5Z1Z - chains A and B of the 4 polymer chains in the assembly; structure by X-ray diffraction, 1.97 A resolution.

# Chain A (and B)
Protein: D-isomer specific 2-hydroxyacid dehydrogenase NAD-binding
From: Escherichia coli
Notes: chain B of this document is another copy of the same molecule, construct and numbering; everything in this record applies to it too
Reference sequence: A0A140N893 (A0A140N893_ECOBD); residues 1-329 here = UniProt positions 1-329
Amino-acid sequence (329 residues; row label = number of the first residue in the row):
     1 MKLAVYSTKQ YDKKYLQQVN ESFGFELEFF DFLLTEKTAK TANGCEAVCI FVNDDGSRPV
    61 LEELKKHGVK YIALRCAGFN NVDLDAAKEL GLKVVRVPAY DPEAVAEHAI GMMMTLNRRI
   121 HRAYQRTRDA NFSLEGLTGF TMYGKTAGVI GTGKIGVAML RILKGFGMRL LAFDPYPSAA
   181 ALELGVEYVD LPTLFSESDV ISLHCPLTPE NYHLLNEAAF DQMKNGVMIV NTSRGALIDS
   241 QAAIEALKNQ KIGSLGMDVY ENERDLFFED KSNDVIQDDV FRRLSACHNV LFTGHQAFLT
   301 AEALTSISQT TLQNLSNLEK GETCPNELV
Unresolved in the structure: 265-278 (chain B: 266-280)
Ion coordination: Mg2+ near Glu21 (its only coordinating residue here)

# Chain A / chain B interface
Pairs across the interface (124; chain A residue first):
  Lys9(A) - Glu135(B)
  Gln10(A) - Glu135(B)  hydrogen bond (backbone-side chain)
  Tyr11(A) - Leu134(B)
  Tyr11(A) - Thr138(B)
  Asp101(A) - Thr141(B)  hydrogen bond
  Glu103(A) - Tyr143(B)
  Ala104(A) - Arg118(B)  hydrogen bond (backbone-side chain)
  Ala104(A) - Thr141(B)
  Glu107(A) - Met114(B)
  Glu107(A) - Thr141(B)
  Glu107(A) - Met142(B)  hydrogen bond (side chain-backbone)
  Glu107(A) - Tyr143(B)  hydrogen bond (side chain-backbone)
  Glu107(A) - Phe166(B)
  His108(A) - Arg118(B)
  Ile110(A) - Phe166(B)  hydrophobic
  Gly111(A) - Met114(B)
  Gly111(A) - Ile120(B)
  Met112(A) - Ile120(B)
  Met114(A) - Glu107(B)
  Met114(A) - Gly111(B)
  Thr115(A) - Thr115(B)  hydrogen bond
  Thr115(A) - Ile120(B)
  Arg118(A) - Ala104(B)  hydrogen bond (side chain-backbone)
  Arg118(A) - His108(B)
  Arg118(A) - Gln296(B)  hydrogen bond (backbone-side chain)
  Arg118(A) - Ala297(B)  hydrogen bond (side chain-backbone)
  Arg118(A) - Leu299(B)
  Arg118(A) - Thr300(B)
  Ile120(A) - Gly111(B)
  Ile120(A) - Met112(B)
  Ile120(A) - Thr115(B)
  Ile120(A) - Leu291(B)  hydrophobic
  His121(A) - Tyr124(B)
  Arg122(A) - Tyr124(B)  hydrogen bond
  Ala123(A) - Thr293(B)
  Ala123(A) - Gln296(B)
  Tyr124(A) - His121(B)
  Tyr124(A) - Arg122(B)
  Tyr124(A) - Ser285(B)  hydrogen bond (side chain-backbone)
  Tyr124(A) - Val290(B)
  Tyr124(A) - Leu291(B)  hydrophobic
  Gln125(A) - Gln125(B)  hydrogen bond
  Thr127(A) - Phe292(B)  hydrogen bond (side chain-backbone)
  Arg128(A) - Gln125(B)  hydrogen bond
  Arg128(A) - Arg282(B)
  Arg128(A) - Ser285(B)
  Asp129(A) - Arg282(B)  hydrogen bond (backbone-side chain)
  Ala130(A) - Arg282(B)
  Phe132(A) - Val259(B)  hydrophobic
  Phe132(A) - Arg264(B)
  Phe132(A) - Gly294(B)
  Leu134(A) - Tyr11(B)
  Leu134(A) - Gly294(B)
  Leu134(A) - His295(B)
  Leu134(A) - Gln296(B)
  Leu134(A) - Leu299(B)
  Glu135(A) - Lys9(B)
  Glu135(A) - Gln10(B)  hydrogen bond (side chain-backbone)
  Glu135(A) - Tyr11(B)
  Leu137(A) - Gln296(B)
  Leu137(A) - Leu299(B)
  Thr138(A) - Tyr11(B)
  Thr138(A) - Leu299(B)
  Thr138(A) - Thr300(B)
  Thr138(A) - Ala301(B)
  Gly139(A) - Leu299(B)  hydrogen bond (backbone-backbone)
  Gly139(A) - Thr300(B)
  Gly139(A) - Ala301(B)  hydrogen bond (backbone-backbone)
  Phe140(A) - Glu107(B)
  Phe140(A) - Thr300(B)
  Phe140(A) - Glu302(B)
  Thr141(A) - Asp101(B)  hydrogen bond
  Thr141(A) - Ala104(B)
  Thr141(A) - Glu107(B)
  Thr141(A) - Thr300(B)  hydrogen bond
  Thr141(A) - Glu302(B)  hydrogen bond (backbone-side chain)
  Met142(A) - Glu107(B)  hydrogen bond (backbone-side chain)
  Tyr143(A) - Glu103(B)
  Tyr143(A) - Glu107(B)  hydrogen bond (backbone-side chain)
  Tyr143(A) - Arg161(B)
  Lys145(A) - Glu302(B)  salt bridge
  Arg161(A) - Tyr143(B)
  Arg161(A) - Gly165(B)
  Ile162(A) - Gly165(B)  hydrogen bond (backbone-backbone)
  Ile162(A) - Phe166(B)  hydrophobic
  Gly165(A) - Arg161(B)
  Gly165(A) - Ile162(B)  hydrogen bond (backbone-backbone)
  Phe166(A) - Glu107(B)
  Phe166(A) - Ile110(B)  hydrophobic
  Phe166(A) - Ile162(B)  hydrophobic
  Arg264(A) - Phe132(B)
  Asp279(A) - Ala130(B)
  Phe281(A) - Phe132(B)  hydrophobic
  Arg282(A) - Arg128(B)
  Arg282(A) - Asp129(B)  salt bridge
  Ser285(A) - Tyr124(B)  hydrogen bond (backbone-side chain)
  Ser285(A) - Arg128(B)
  Val290(A) - Tyr124(B)
  Leu291(A) - Ile120(B)  hydrophobic
  Leu291(A) - Tyr124(B)  hydrophobic
  Phe292(A) - Thr127(B)  hydrogen bond (backbone-side chain)
  Thr293(A) - Ala123(B)
  Gly294(A) - Phe132(B)
  Gly294(A) - Leu134(B)
  His295(A) - Leu134(B)
  Gln296(A) - Arg118(B)  hydrogen bond (side chain-backbone)
  Gln296(A) - Ala123(B)
  Gln296(A) - Leu137(B)
  Ala297(A) - Arg118(B)  hydrogen bond (backbone-side chain)
  Leu299(A) - Arg118(B)
  Leu299(A) - Leu134(B)
  Leu299(A) - Leu137(B)
  Leu299(A) - Thr138(B)
  Leu299(A) - Gly139(B)  hydrogen bond (backbone-backbone)
  Thr300(A) - Arg118(B)
  Thr300(A) - Thr138(B)
  Thr300(A) - Gly139(B)
  Thr300(A) - Phe140(B)
  Thr300(A) - Thr141(B)  hydrogen bond
  Ala301(A) - Thr138(B)
  Ala301(A) - Gly139(B)  hydrogen bond (backbone-backbone)
  Glu302(A) - Phe140(B)
  Glu302(A) - Thr141(B)  hydrogen bond (side chain-backbone)
  Glu302(A) - Lys145(B)  salt bridge
Interface residues without a listed pair, chain A (62 interface residues in all): Tyr15, Lys164, Val259, Phe298, Ala303, Leu304
Interface residues without a listed pair, chain B (61 interface residues in all): Tyr15, Lys164, Phe281, Phe298, Ala303, Leu304

# In short
The interface between chain A and chain B involves 62 residues on one side and 61 on the other; the contacts
include 33 hydrogen bonds and 3 salt bridges. Polar contacts include Lys145(A)-Glu302(B), Arg282(A)-Asp129(B)
and Gln10(A)-Glu135(B).
Both chains are D-isomer specific 2-hydroxyacid dehydrogenase NAD-binding (Escherichia coli). Entry 5Z1Z (The
apo-structure of D-lactate dehydrogenase from Escherichia coli) was determined by X-ray diffraction (same
publication as 5Z20, 5Z21, 6ABI and 6ABJ).
